PDB entry 7V05 | electron microscopy, 3.40 A resolution | chains D and X of the 29 polymer chains in the assembly

Chain D:
Protein: 850 Fab Heavy Chain
Source organism: Mus musculus
Notes: antibody fragment or engineered binder
Chain sequence (226 residues; each row starts with the number of its first residue; a row labelled like 82A-82C holds insertion residues (82A, then the next letters in order)):
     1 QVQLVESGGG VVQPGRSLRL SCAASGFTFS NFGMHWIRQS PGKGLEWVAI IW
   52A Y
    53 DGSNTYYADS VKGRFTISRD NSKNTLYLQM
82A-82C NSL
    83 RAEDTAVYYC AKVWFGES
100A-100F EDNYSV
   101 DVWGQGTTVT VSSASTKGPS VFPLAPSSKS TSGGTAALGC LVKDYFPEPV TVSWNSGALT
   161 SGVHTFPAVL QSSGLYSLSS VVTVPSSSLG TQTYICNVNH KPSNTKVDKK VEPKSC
Not modelled in the structure: 215-216
Disulfide bonds: Cys22-Cys92, Cys140-Cys196

Chain X:
Protein: Circumsporozoite protein
Source organism: Plasmodium falciparum
Reference sequence: Q7K740 (CSP_PLAF7); residues -104 to 260 here correspond to UniProt positions 20-384 (UniProt number = residue number + 124)
Chain sequence (372 residues; numbered -104 to 267; the number before each row is that of its first residue; numbers below 1 keep their minus sign (Phe-104 is residue -104)):
  -104 FQEYQCYGSS SNTRVLNELN YDNAGTNLYN ELEMNYYGKQ ENWYSLKKNS RSLGENDDGN
   -44 NEDNEKLRKP KHKKLKQPAD GNPDPNANPN VDPNANPNVD PNANPNVDPN ANPNANPNAN
    16 PNANPNANPN ANPNANPNAN PNANPNANPN ANPNANPNAN PNANPNANPN ANPNANPNAN
    76 PNANPNANPN ANPNANPNAN PNANPNANPN ANPNANPNAN PNANPNANPN ANPNANPNAN
   136 PNANPNANPN ANPNKNNQGN GQGHNMPNDP NRNVDENANA NSAVKNNNNE EPSDKHIKEY
   196 LNKIQNSLST EWSPCSVTCG NGIQVRIKPG SANKPKDELD YANDIEKKIC KMEKCSSVFN
   256 VVQSSPHHHH HH
Not modelled in the structure: -104 to 3, 115-267
Sequence notes: conflict Ala74 (Val198 in Q7K740), Asn75 (Asp199 in Q7K740), Gln258 (Asn382 in Q7K740); expression tag (261-267)

Chain D / chain X interface:
Residue-residue contacts - 25 pairs, chain D then chain X:
  Asn31(D) - Asn89(X)
  Asn31(D) - Ala90(X)  hydrogen bond (backbone-backbone)
  Phe32(D) - Asn89(X)
  Gly33(D) - Pro88(X)  hydrogen bond (backbone-backbone)
  Gly33(D) - Asn89(X)  hydrogen bond (backbone-side chain)
  Trp52(D) - Pro84(X)
  Trp52(D) - Asn87(X)
  Trp52(D) - Pro88(X)
  Tyr52A(D) - Pro88(X)  hydrogen bond (backbone-backbone)
  Tyr52A(D) - Asn89(X)
  Tyr52A(D) - Ala90(X)  hydrophobic
  Tyr58(D) - Pro84(X)
  Val95(D) - Pro88(X)  hydrophobic
  Val95(D) - Asn89(X)
  Trp96(D) - Asn89(X)  hydrogen bond (backbone-side chain)
  Phe97(D) - Asn89(X)
  Phe97(D) - Pro92(X)  hydrophobic
  Ser100(D) - Asn87(X)
  Asn100C(D) - Asn83(X)  hydrogen bond
  Asn100C(D) - Asn85(X)
  Tyr100D(D) - Asn85(X)
  Tyr100D(D) - Ala86(X)
  Tyr100D(D) - Asn87(X)  hydrogen bond
  Tyr100D(D) - Pro88(X)
  Tyr100D(D) - Asn89(X)
Also at the interface, not in a pair above, chain D (14 interface residues in all): Ile50, Asp100B
Also at the interface, not in a pair above, chain X (10 interface residues in all): Ala82

In short:
Chain D and chain X form an interface of 14 and 10 residues respectively, with 7 hydrogen bonds. Among the
polar pairs are Gly33(D)-Asn89(X), Trp96(D)-Asn89(X) and Asn100C(D)-Asn83(X).
Here chain D is 850 Fab Heavy Chain (Mus musculus) and chain X is Circumsporozoite protein (Plasmodium
falciparum). Entry 7V05 (Complex of Plasmodium falciparum circumsporozoite protein with 850 Fab) was
determined by electron microscopy, deposited together with 7UYL and 7UYM.
